PDB entry 6XY2 | X-ray diffraction, 3.05 A resolution | chains A and H of the 3 polymer chains in the assembly

Chain A:
Molecule: Cytotoxic T-lymphocyte protein 4
Organism: Homo sapiens
Reference sequence: P16410 (CTLA4_HUMAN); residues 3-125 here correspond to UniProt positions 38-160 (UniProt number = residue number + 35)
Chain sequence (123 residues; row label = number of the first residue in the row):
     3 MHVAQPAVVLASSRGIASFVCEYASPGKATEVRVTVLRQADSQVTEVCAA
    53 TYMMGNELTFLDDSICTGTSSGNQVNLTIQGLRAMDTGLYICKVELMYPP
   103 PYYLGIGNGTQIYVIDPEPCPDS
Unresolved in the structure: 120-125
Cystine bridges: C23-C94, C50-C68
Covalent attachments: N-acetylglucosamine (NAG) linked to N78
UniProt features mapped onto this chain:
  - region: V11 to S15 (Homodimerization), M99 to Y104 (Important for interaction with CD80 and CD86), Y115 to E120 (Homodimerization)
  - glycosylation (N-linked (GlcNAc...) asparagine): N78, N110

Chain H:
Molecule: Heavy chain
Organism: Homo sapiens
Chain sequence (247 residues; row label = number of the first residue in the row):
     1 QVQLQESGPGLVKPSETLSLTCTVSGFSLTSYGLSWIRQPPGKGLEWIGY
    51 IWYDGNTNFHSPLKSRVTISVDTSKNQFSLKLSSVTAADTAVYYCAKTEG
   101 HYYGSNYGYYALDYWGQGTLVTVSSASTKGPSVFPLAPSSKSTSGGTAAL
   151 GCLVKDYFPEPVTVSWNSGALTSGVHTFPAVLQSSGLYSLSSVVTVPSSS
   201 LGTQTYICNVNHKPSNTKVDKRVEPKSCDKTHTMDPGGSHHHHHHHH
Unresolved in the structure: 1, 144-145, 228-247
Cystine bridges: C22-C95, C152-C208

Chain A / chain H interface:
Pairs across the interface (19):
  M3(A) - N106(H)  hydrogen bond (backbone-side chain)
  M3(A) - Y109(H)
  H4(A) - Y109(H)
  K30(A) - H60(H)
  P102(A) - Y50(H)
  P102(A) - N56(H)
  P103(A) - W52(H)  hydrophobic
  P103(A) - Y110(H)
  Y104(A) - Y107(H)  hydrophobic
  Y104(A) - Y110(H)  hydrogen bond (backbone-side chain)
  Y105(A) - Y107(H)
  Y105(A) - G108(H)
  Y105(A) - Y110(H)
  L106(A) - S105(H)
  L106(A) - N106(H)
  L106(A) - Y107(H)  hydrogen bond (backbone-backbone)
  G107(A) - N106(H)
  I108(A) - S105(H)
  I108(A) - N106(H)
Also at the interface, not in a pair above, chain A (12 interface residues in all): Y100, P101
Also at the interface, not in a pair above, chain H (11 interface residues in all): D54
The authors on this interface:
  - specific contacts: M3(A)-N106(H) (backbone contact), K30(A)-H60(H), Y104(A)-Y110(H) (hydrogen bond), L106(A)-Y107(H) (hydrogen bond)
  - epitope / paratope residues, chain A: M3(A), K30(A), Y104(A), Y105(A), L106(A)
  - epitope / paratope residues, chain H: H60(H), N106(H), Y107(H), Y109(H), Y110(H)

Overview:
Chain A and chain H form an interface of 12 and 11 residues respectively; the contacts include 3 hydrogen
bonds. Among the polar pairs are M3(A)-N106(H), Y104(A)-Y110(H) and L106(A)-Y107(H). The authors report a
backbone contact between M3(A) and N106(H); a contact between K30(A) and H60(H); hydrogen bonds between
Y104(A) and Y110(H) and L106(A) and Y107(H). From the paper: epitope/paratope residues M3(A), K30(A) and
H60(H) among others.
Chain A is Cytotoxic T-lymphocyte protein 4 and chain H is Heavy chain, both from Homo sapiens; the structure,
Crystal structure of CTLA-4 complexed with the Fab of HL32 antibody, was determined by X-ray diffraction.
